8SH2 - chains L and D of the 12 polymer chains in the assembly; structure by electron microscopy, 3.74 A resolution.

Chain L:
Name: Elongin-C
Source organism: Homo sapiens
UniProt: Q15369 (ELOC_HUMAN); numbering as in UniProt (aligned over 17-112)
Sequence (96 residues; each row starts with the number of its first residue):
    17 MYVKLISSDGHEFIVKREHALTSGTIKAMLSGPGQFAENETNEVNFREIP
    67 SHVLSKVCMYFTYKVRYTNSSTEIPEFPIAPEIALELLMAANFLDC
Not modelled in the structure: 49-57

Chain D:
Name: Kelch domain-containing protein 2
Source organism: Homo sapiens
UniProt: Q9Y2U9 (KLDC2_HUMAN); residue numbers follow UniProt; this construct covers 2-406
Sequence (412 residues; row label = number of the first residue in the row; numbers below 1 keep their minus sign (Gly-5 is residue -5)):
    -5 GHHHHHHADGNEDLRADDLPGPAFESYESMELACPAERSGHVAVSDGRHM
    45 FVWGGYKSNQVRGLYDFYLPREELWIYNMETGRWKKINTEGDVPPSMSGS
    95 CAVCVDRVLYLFGGHHSRGNTNKFYMLDSRSTDRVLQWERIDCQGIPPSS
   145 KDKLGVWVYKNKLIFFGGYGYLPEDKVLGTFEFDETSFWNSSHPRGWNDH
   195 VHILDTETFTWSQPITTGKAPSPRAAHACATVGNRGFVFGGRYRDARMND
   245 LHYLNLDTWEWNELIPQGICPVGRSWHSLTPVSSDHLFLFGGFTTDKQPL
   295 SDAWTYCISKNEWIQFNHPYTEKPRLWHTACASDEGEVIVFGGCANNLLV
   345 HHRAAHSNEILIFSVQPKSLVRLSLEAVICFKEMLANSWNCLPKHLLHSV
   395 NQRFGSNNTSGS
Not modelled in the structure: -5 to 22
Sequence notes: expression tag (-5 to 1)
UniProt features mapped onto this chain:
  - mutagenesis: Lys147 (K147A: Strongly impaired ability to recognize truncated SELENOK or cleaved USP1 with a diglycine (Gly-Gly) at the C-terminus), Phe177 (F177A: Impairs oligomerization of KLHDC2-ELOB-ELOC complex; when associated with A-182 and A-183. Impairs oligomerization of KLHDC2-ELOB-ELOC complex; when associated with K-182 and A-183), Phe182 (F182A: Impairs oligomerization of KLHDC2-ELOB-ELOC complex; when associated with A-177 and A-183; F182K: Impairs oligomerization of KLHDC2-ELOB-ELOC complex; when associated with A-177 and A-183), Trp183 (W183A: Impairs oligomerization of KLHDC2-ELOB-ELOC complex; when associated with A-177 and A-182. Impairs oligomerization of KLHDC2-ELOB-ELOC complex; when associated with A-177 and K-182), Arg189 (R189A: Does not affect ability to recognize truncated SELENOK or cleaved USP1 with a diglycine (Gly-Gly) at the C-terminus), Arg236 (R236A: Does not affect ability to recognize truncated SELENOK with a diglycine (Gly-Gly) at the C-terminus. Abolished ability to recognize cleaved USP1 with a diglycine (Gly-Gly) at the C-terminus ...), Arg241 (R241A/L/E: Abolished ability to recognize truncated SELENOK or cleaved USP1 with a diglycine (Gly-Gly) at the C-terminus ...), Ser269 (S269A: Does not affect ability to recognize truncated SELENOK with a diglycine (Gly-Gly) at the C-terminus ...), Ile373 (I373R: Impairs oligomerization of KLHDC2-ELOB-ELOC complex), Asn401 to Ser406 (Abolishes oligomerization of KLHDC2-ELOB-ELOC complex), Gly405 to Ser406 (Abolishes oligomerization of KLHDC2-ELOB-ELOC complex), Ser406 (S406G: Promotes oligomerization of KLHDC2-ELOB-ELOC complex. Abolishes the activity of CRL2(KLHDC2) complex to ubiquitinate SELENOK)
What the authors report for this chain:
  - self-association interface (contacts with another copy of this molecule): Glu179, Thr180

Interface between chain L and chain D:
Contacting residue pairs (33):
  Tyr76(L) - Lys362(D)
  Tyr76(L) - Ser363(D)
  Tyr76(L) - Leu364(D)  hydrogen bond (side chain-backbone)
  Lys80(L) - Gln360(D)
  Tyr83(L) - Pro361(D)
  Asn85(L) - Ser277(D)
  Asn85(L) - His280(D)  hydrogen bond
  Ser86(L) - Val359(D)
  Ser86(L) - Pro361(D)
  Ser87(L) - His280(D)
  Ser87(L) - Thr299(D)
  Ser87(L) - Phe310(D)
  Thr88(L) - Asn311(D)
  Glu89(L) - Asn311(D)
  Ile90(L) - Ser358(D)
  Ile90(L) - Gln360(D)
  Ile90(L) - Pro361(D)
  Glu92(L) - Leu367(D)
  Glu92(L) - Glu370(D)
  Ile95(L) - Ala371(D)  hydrophobic
  Leu103(L) - Leu364(D)
  Leu103(L) - Ser368(D)  hydrogen bond (backbone-side chain)
  Leu104(L) - Ser368(D)
  Leu104(L) - Val372(D)  hydrophobic
  Leu104(L) - Leu386(D)  hydrophobic
  Ala107(L) - Leu364(D)  hydrophobic
  Ala107(L) - Val365(D)
  Ala107(L) - Ser368(D)
  Asn108(L) - Pro387(D)
  Asn108(L) - His389(D)
  Cys112(L) - Ser363(D)
  Cys112(L) - Leu364(D)  hydrogen bond (backbone-backbone)
  Cys112(L) - Val365(D)  hydrogen bond (backbone-backbone)
Also at the interface, not in a pair above, chain L (19 interface residues in all): Tyr79, Ala100, Leu101
Also at the interface, not in a pair above, chain D (27 interface residues in all): Ile308, Leu369, Phe375, Leu379, Ser382, Leu390
The authors on this interface:
  - interface residues, chain D: Val372(D)

Overview:
The interface between chain L and chain D involves 19 residues on one side and 27 on the other; the contacts
include 5 hydrogen bonds. Polar contacts include Tyr76(L)-Leu364(D), Asn85(L)-His280(D) and
Leu103(L)-Ser368(D). UniProt lists 15 mutagenesis sites on chain D. From the paper: the interface residue
Val372(D); a self-association interface involving Glu179(D) and Thr180(D).
Here chain L is Elongin-C and chain D is Kelch domain-containing protein 2, both from Homo sapiens. Entry 8SH2
(KLHDC2 in complex with EloB and EloC) was determined by electron microscopy, deposited together with 8SGF.
